Entry 6H68 (electron microscopy, 4.60 A resolution (low resolution: residue-level contacts below are approximate; hydrogen-bond / salt-bridge calls are withheld)); this record covers chains B and R of the 17 polymer chains in the assembly.

Chain B:
Protein: DNA-directed RNA polymerase I subunit RPA135
From: Saccharomyces cerevisiae (strain ATCC 204508 / S288c)
Notes: EC 2.7.7.6
Reference sequence: P22138 (RPA2_YEAST); residues 1-1203 here = UniProt positions 1-1203
Chain sequence (1203 residues; row label = number of the first residue in the row):
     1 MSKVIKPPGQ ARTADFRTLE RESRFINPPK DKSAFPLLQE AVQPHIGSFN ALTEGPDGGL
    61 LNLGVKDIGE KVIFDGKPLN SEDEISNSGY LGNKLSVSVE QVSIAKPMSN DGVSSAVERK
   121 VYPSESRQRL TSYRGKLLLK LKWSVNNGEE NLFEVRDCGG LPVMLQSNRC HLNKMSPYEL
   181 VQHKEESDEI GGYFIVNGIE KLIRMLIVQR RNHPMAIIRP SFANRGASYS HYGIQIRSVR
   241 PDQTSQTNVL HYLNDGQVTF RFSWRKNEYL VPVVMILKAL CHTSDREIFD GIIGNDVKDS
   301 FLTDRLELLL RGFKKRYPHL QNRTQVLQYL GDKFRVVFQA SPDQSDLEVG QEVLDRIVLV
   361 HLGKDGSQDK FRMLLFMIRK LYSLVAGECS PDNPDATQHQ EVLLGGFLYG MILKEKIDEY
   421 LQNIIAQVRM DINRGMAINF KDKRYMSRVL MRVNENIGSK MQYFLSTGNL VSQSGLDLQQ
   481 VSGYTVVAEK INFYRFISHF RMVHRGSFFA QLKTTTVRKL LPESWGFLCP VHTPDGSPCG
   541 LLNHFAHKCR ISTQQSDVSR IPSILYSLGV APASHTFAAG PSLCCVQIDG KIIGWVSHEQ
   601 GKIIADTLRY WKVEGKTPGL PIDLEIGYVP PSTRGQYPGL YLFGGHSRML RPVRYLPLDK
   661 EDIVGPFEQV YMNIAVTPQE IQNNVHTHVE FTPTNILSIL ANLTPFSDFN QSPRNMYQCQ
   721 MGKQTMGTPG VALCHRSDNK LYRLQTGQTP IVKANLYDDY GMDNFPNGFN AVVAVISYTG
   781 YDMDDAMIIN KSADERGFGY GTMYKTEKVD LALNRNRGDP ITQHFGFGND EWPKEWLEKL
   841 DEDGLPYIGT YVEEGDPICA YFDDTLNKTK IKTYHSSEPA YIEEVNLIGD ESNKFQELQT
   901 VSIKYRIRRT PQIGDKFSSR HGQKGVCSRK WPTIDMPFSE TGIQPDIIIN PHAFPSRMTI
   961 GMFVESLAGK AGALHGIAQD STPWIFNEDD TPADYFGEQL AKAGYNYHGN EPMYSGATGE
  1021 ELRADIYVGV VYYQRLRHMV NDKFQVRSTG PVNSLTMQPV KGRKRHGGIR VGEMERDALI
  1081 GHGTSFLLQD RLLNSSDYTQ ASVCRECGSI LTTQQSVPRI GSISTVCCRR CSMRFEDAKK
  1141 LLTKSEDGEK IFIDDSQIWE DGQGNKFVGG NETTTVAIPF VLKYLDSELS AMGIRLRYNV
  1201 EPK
Not modelled in the structure: 1-10, 81-85, 815-817, 1142-1151
Bound ions: Zn2+: Cys-1104, Cys-1107, Cys-1128, Cys-1131
Curated features (UniProtKB/Swiss-Prot):
  - zinc finger: Cys-1104 to Cys-1131 (C4-type)
  - modified residue: Ser-2 (N-acetylserine), Ser-81 (Phosphoserine), Ser-1156 (Phosphoserine)

Chain R:
Molecule: 10-nt RNA strand
Sequence (10 nucleotides; row label = number of the first residue in the row):
     1 AUCGAGAGGA

How chain B and chain R interact:
Contacting residue pairs (13; chain B residue first):
  Arg-204(B) / A7(R)
  Ser-482(B) / A5(R)
  Gly-483(B) / A5(R)
  Arg-495(B) / A7(R)
  Arg-495(B) / G8(R)
  Met-721(B) / G9(R)
  Gln-724(B) / G9(R)
  Lys-924(B) / G9(R)
  Lys-924(B) / A10(R)
  Arg-1037(B) / G8(R)
  His-1038(B) / G8(R)
  His-1038(B) / G9(R)
  Arg-1065(B) / A1(R)
Interface residues without a listed pair, chain B (15 interface residues in all): Thr-467, Asn-469, Ser-507, Asp-535, Lys-916
Interface residues without a listed pair, chain R (8 interface residues in all): G4, G6

Overview:
The interface between chain B and chain R involves 15 residues on one side and 8 on the other. Cys-1104(B),
Cys-1107(B), Cys-1128(B) and Cys-1131(B) form the Zn2+ site.
Here chain B is DNA-directed RNA polymerase I subunit RPA135 (Saccharomyces cerevisiae (strain ATCC 204508 /
S288c)) and chain R is a 10-nt RNA strand. Entry 6H68 (Yeast RNA polymerase I elongation complex stalled by
cyclobutane pyrimidine dimer (CPD) with fully-ordered A49) was determined by electron microscopy, deposited
together with 6H67.
